PDB entry 5DNN | X-ray diffraction, 2.80 A resolution | chains H and J of the 10 polymer chains in the assembly

Chain H:
Name: Histone H2B 1.1
Source organism: Xenopus laevis
UniProtKB: P02281 (H2B11_XENLA); residues -2 to 122 here correspond to UniProt positions 2-126 (UniProt number = residue number + 4)
Sequence (125 residues; each row starts with the number of its first residue; numbers below 1 keep their minus sign (Pro-2 is residue -2)):
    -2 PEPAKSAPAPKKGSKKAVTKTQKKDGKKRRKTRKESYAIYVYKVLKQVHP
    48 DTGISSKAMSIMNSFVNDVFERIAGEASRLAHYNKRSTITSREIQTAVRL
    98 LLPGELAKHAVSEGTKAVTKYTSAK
Not modelled in the structure: -2 to 27
Differences from the reference sequence: variant Thr29 (Ser33 in P02281)
Ion coordination: Ru ion near His106 (its only coordinating residue here)
Swiss-Prot annotation at these positions:
  - modified residue: Lys2 (N6-acetyllysine), Lys9 (N6-acetyllysine), Ser11 (Phosphoserine), Lys12 (N6-acetyllysine), Lys17 (N6-acetyllysine)
  - glycosylation: Ser109 (O-linked (GlcNAc) serine)
  - cross-link: Lys117 (Glycyl lysine isopeptide (Lys-Gly) (interchain with G-Cter in ubiquitin))
From the paper describing this entry:
  - Ru ion coordination: Glu102, His106

Chain J:
Molecule: 145-nt DNA strand
Sequence (145 nucleotides; row label = number of the first residue in the row; numbers below 1 keep their minus sign (DA-72 is residue -72)):
   -72 ATCAATATCCACCTGCAGATACTACCAAAAGTGTATTTGGAAACTGCTCC
   -22 ATCAAAAGGCATGTTCAGCTGATTCAGCTGAACATGCCTTTTGATGGAGC
    28 AGTTTCCAAATACACTTTTGGTAGTATCTGCAGGTGGATATTGAT

Interface between chain H and chain J:
Pairs across the interface (17):
  Lys28(H) with DG29(J), phosphate contact; DT30(J), salt bridge to the phosphate
  Thr29(H) with DG29(J), hydrogen bond to the phosphate
  Arg30(H) with DA-45(J), sugar contact; DA-44(J), salt bridge to the phosphate
  Tyr39(H) with DT-53(J), phosphate contact
  Gly50(H) with DT-53(J), phosphate contact
  Ile51(H) with DA-54(J), sugar contact; DT-53(J), phosphate contact
  Ser52(H) with DA-54(J), phosphate contact
  Ser53(H) with DA-54(J), phosphate contact
  Arg83(H) with DG-33(J), phosphate contact; DA-32(J), salt bridge to the phosphate
  Ser84(H) with DG-34(J), phosphate contact; DG-33(J), hydrogen bond to the phosphate
  Thr85(H) with DG-34(J), phosphate contact; DG-33(J), hydrogen bond to the phosphate
Other interface residues (no listed pair), chain H (13 interface residues in all): Glu32, Lys82
Other interface residues (no listed pair), chain J (10 interface residues in all): DA-43

Summary:
13 residues of chain H and 10 residues of chain J are in contact, with 3 hydrogen bonds and 3 salt bridges.
Among the polar pairs are Thr29(H)-DG29(J), Ser84(H)-DG-33(J) and Thr85(H)-DG-33(J). From the paper: Ru ion
coordination by Glu102(H) and His106(H).
Here chain H is Histone H2B 1.1 (Xenopus laevis) and chain J is a 145-nt DNA strand. Entry 5DNN (Nucleosome
core particle containing adducts of gold(I)-triethylphosphane and ruthenium(II)-toluene PTA complexes) was
determined by X-ray diffraction (same publication as 5DNM).
